Entry 7P92 (electron microscopy, 2.70 A resolution); this record covers chains A and C of the 3 polymer chains in the assembly.

Chain A:
Name: Fe-hydrogenase, subunit alpha
Source organism: Thermotoga maritima (strain ATCC 43589 / DSM 3109 / JCM 10099 / NBRC 100826 / MSB8)
Notes: EC 1.12.1.4
UniProt: G4FFG1 (G4FFG1_THEMA); residue numbers follow UniProt; this construct covers 1-645
Amino-acid sequence (645 residues; each row starts with the number of its first residue):
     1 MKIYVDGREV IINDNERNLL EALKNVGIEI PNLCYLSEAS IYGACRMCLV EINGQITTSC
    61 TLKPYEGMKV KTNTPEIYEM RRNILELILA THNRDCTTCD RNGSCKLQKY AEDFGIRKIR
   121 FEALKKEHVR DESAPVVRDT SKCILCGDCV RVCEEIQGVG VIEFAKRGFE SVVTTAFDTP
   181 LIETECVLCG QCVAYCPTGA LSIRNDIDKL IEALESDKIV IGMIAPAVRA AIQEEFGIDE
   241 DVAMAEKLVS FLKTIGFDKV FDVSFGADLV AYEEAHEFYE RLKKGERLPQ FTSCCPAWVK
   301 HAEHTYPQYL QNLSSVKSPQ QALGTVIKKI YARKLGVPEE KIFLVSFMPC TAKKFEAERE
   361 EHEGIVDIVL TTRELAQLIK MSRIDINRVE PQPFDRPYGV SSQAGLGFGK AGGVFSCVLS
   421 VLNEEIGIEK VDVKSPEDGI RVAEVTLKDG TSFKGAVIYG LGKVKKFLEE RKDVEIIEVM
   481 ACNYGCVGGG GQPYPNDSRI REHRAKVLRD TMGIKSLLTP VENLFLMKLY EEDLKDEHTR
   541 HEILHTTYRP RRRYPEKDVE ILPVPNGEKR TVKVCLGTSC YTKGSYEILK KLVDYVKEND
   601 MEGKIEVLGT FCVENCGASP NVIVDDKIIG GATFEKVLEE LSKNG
Unresolved in the structure: 555-645
Ion coordination: 2Fe-2S cluster Fe: Cys34, Cys45, Cys48, Cys60; 4Fe-4S cluster Fe site 1: His92, Cys96, Cys99, Cys105; 4Fe-4S cluster Fe site 2: Cys143, Cys146, Cys149, Cys196; 4Fe-4S cluster Fe site 3: Cys153, Cys186, Cys189, Cys192; 4Fe-4S cluster Fe site 4: Cys295, Cys350, Cys482, Cys486
Ligand contacts:
  - 2Fe-2S cluster (FES): Leu20, Asn32, Cys34, Tyr42, Gly43, Ala44, Cys45, Arg46, Met47, Cys48, Thr58, Cys60
  - 4Fe-4S cluster (SF4), molecule 1: His92, Asn93, Arg94, Asp95, Cys96, Cys99, Arg101, Asn102, Cys105, Leu107, Gln108, Lys142, Thr198, Gly199
  - 4Fe-4S cluster (SF4), molecule 2: Val136, Cys153, Gln157, Val159, Val161, Ile162, Cys186, Val187, Leu188, Cys189, Gly190, Gln191, Cys192
  - 4Fe-4S cluster (SF4), molecule 3: Cys143, Ile144, Leu145, Cys146, Gly147, Asp148, Cys149, Val173, Cys196, Pro197, Thr198, Ala200, Leu201
  - 4Fe-4S cluster (SF4), molecule 4: Cys189, Cys294, Cys295, Pro296, Ala297, Pro349, Cys350, Ala352, Lys353, Met480, Ala481, Cys482, Gly485, Cys486, Gly489

Chain C:
Name: Fe-hydrogenase, subunit gamma
Source organism: Thermotoga maritima (strain ATCC 43589 / DSM 3109 / JCM 10099 / NBRC 100826 / MSB8)
Notes: EC 1.12.1.4
UniProt: Q9S5X7 (Q9S5X7_THEMA); residues -1 to 161 here correspond to UniProt positions 2-164 (UniProt number = residue number + 3)
Amino-acid sequence (189 residues; numbered -27 to 161; the number before each row is that of its first residue; numbers below 1 keep their minus sign (Met-27 is residue -27)):
   -27 MASWSHPQFE KSGGGGGENL YFQGAVLALE RHFEKVEEIL KKYGYKRENL IKILLEIQEI
    33 YRYLPEDVIN YVSTAMGIPP AKIYGVATFY AQFSLKPKGK YTIMVCDGTA CHMAGSPEVL
    93 KAIEEETGLT PGNVTEDLMF SLDQVGCLGA CALAPVMVIN GEVYGNLTAD KVKEILRKIK
   153 EKERESANV
Unresolved in the structure: -27 to 3, 160-161
Sequence notes: initiating methionine (-27); linker (-26 to -25, -16 to -11); expression tag (-24 to -17, -10 to -2)
Ion coordination: 2Fe-2S cluster Fe: Cys78, Cys83, Cys119, Cys123
Ligand contacts: 2Fe-2S cluster (FES): Cys78, Gly80, Thr81, Ala82, Cys83, Cys119, Leu120, Gly121, Ala122, Cys123, Val128

Chain A / chain C interface:
Residue-residue contacts - 23 pairs, chain A then chain C:
  Glu154(A) with Lys54(C), salt bridge
  Gly160(A) with Pro51(C); Ala53(C)
  Val161(A) with Ala53(C)
  Glu163(A) with Ala53(C); Lys54(C), salt bridge
  Phe164(A) with Gly57(C)
  Ala165(A) with Tyr56(C), hydrophobic; Thr60(C)
  Lys166(A) with Tyr56(C); Thr60(C), hydrogen bond (backbone-side chain); Phe61(C)
  Arg167(A) with Phe61(C), hydrogen bond (side chain-backbone)
  Ala176(A) with Pro52(C); Ala53(C); Tyr56(C), hydrophobic
  Phe177(A) with Glu38(C); Ile41(C), hydrophobic; Tyr56(C); Leu67(C), hydrophobic
  Glu185(A) with Pro51(C); Pro52(C)
  Tyr554(A) with Asp39(C)
Interface residues without a listed pair, chain A (17 interface residues in all): Val159, Ile162, Thr175, Asp178, Arg553
Interface residues without a listed pair, chain C (15 interface residues in all): Asn42, Tyr62, Ala63

In short:
17 residues of chain A and 15 residues of chain C are in contact, with 2 hydrogen bonds and 2 salt bridges.
Polar contacts include Glu154(A)-Lys54(C), Glu163(A)-Lys54(C) and Lys166(A)-Thr60(C). Chain A binds 4 copies
of 4Fe-4S cluster and 2Fe-2S cluster. Chain C binds 2Fe-2S cluster.
Here chain A is Fe-hydrogenase, subunit alpha and chain C is Fe-hydrogenase, subunit gamma, both from
Thermotoga maritima (strain ATCC 43589 / DSM 3109 / JCM 10099 / NBRC 100826 / MSB8). Entry 7P92 (TmHydABC- T.
maritima bifurcating hydrogenase with bridge domain up) was determined by electron microscopy, deposited
together with 7P5H, 7P8N and 7P91.
